PDB entry 4M5E | X-ray diffraction, 1.49 A resolution | chain A

# Chain A
Molecule: Uncharacterized protein
Source organism: Pseudomonas aeruginosa
UniProt: Q9HYC5 (Q9HYC5_PSEAE); residue numbers follow UniProt; this construct covers 1-402
Chain sequence (410 residues; numbered 1 to 410; the number before each row is that of its first residue):
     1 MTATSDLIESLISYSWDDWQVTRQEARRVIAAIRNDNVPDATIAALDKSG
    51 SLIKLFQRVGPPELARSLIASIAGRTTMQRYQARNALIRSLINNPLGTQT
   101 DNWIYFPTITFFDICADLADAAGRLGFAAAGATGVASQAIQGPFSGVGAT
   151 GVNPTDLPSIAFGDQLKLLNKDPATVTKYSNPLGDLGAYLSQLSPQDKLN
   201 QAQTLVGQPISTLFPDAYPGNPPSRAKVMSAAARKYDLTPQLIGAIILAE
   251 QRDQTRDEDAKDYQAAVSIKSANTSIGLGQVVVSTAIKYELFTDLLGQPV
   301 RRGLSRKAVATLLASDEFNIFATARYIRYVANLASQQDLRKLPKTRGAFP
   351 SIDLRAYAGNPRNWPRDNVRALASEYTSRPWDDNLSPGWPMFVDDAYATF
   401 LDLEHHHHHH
Unresolved in the structure: 1, 407-410
Construct notes: expression tag (403-410)
Metal / ion sites: Cd2+: Asp18, Gln20, Glu25; Ca2+ site 1 near Asp117 (its only coordinating residue here); Ca2+ site 2: Asn181, Asp253, Gln254, Glu258; Ca2+ site 3: Glu375, Ser378, Arg379, Asp382, Asn384

# In short
Asp18, Gln20 and Glu25 coordinate Cd2+. The Ca2+ site 2 is built by Asn181, Asp253, Gln254 and Glu258.
Chain A is Uncharacterized protein (Pseudomonas aeruginosa); the structure, Tse3 structure, was determined by
X-ray diffraction (same publication as 4M5F, 4N7S, 4N80 and 4N88).
